3QE1 - chain A; structure by X-ray diffraction, 1.68 A resolution.

# Chain A
Name: Sorting nexin-27, G protein-activated inward rectifier potassium channel 3 chimera
Source organism: Rattus norvegicus
Notes: fragment: PDZ domain , GIRK-3 C-terminus
Reference sequence: chimeric construct of Q8K4V4, Q63511: residues 39-133 from Q8K4V4 (SNX27_RAT) positions 39-133 (same numbers); residues 201-206 from Q63511 positions 388-393 (UniProt number = residue number + 187)
Chain sequence (107 residues; row label = number of the first residue in the row; note: 99 numbers in that range are skipped by the numbering (no residue carries them; nothing is unmodelled there)):
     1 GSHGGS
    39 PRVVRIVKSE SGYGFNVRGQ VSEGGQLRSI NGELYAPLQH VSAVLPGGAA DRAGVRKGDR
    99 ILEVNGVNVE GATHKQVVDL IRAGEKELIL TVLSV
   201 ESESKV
Not modelled in the structure: 1-5
Construct notes: expression tag (1-6)
UniProt features mapped onto this chain:
  - modified residue (Phosphoserine): Ser49, Ser60
  - motif: Glu203 to Val206 (PDZ-binding)
From the paper describing this entry:
  - self-association interface (contacts with another copy of this molecule); pairs are residue here / residue on that copy: Tyr51-Val206 (backbone contact), Gly52-Val206 (backbone contact), Phe53-Val206 (hydrophobic contact), Val55-Val206 (hydrophobic contact), Arg66-Glu201, His112-Ser204 (hydrogen bond), Ile119-Val206 (hydrophobic contact)
  - mutagenesis - Y51L, R56E, R56E/R66E: abolished binding to GIRK3
  - specificity-determining residues: Arg56, Arg66
  - specificity-determining residues: Ile119 (proposed by the authors, not directly observed)
  - mutagenesis - R56E/R66E, R66E: increased binding to IRK1
  - mutagenesis - R66E: unchanged binding to GIRK3
  - mutagenesis - R56E/R66E/I119A: increased binding to WT IRK1

# Overview
The paper reports that Y51L, R56E and R56E/R66E abolish binding to GIRK3; specificity determinants Arg56,
Arg66 and Ile119; 5 substitutions were tested in all.
Chain A is Sorting nexin-27, G protein-activated inward rectifier potassium channel 3 chimera (Rattus
norvegicus); the structure, Crystal Structure of PDZ domain of sorting nexin 27 (SNX27) fused to the
C-terminal residues (ESESKV) ..., was determined by X-ray diffraction (same publication as 3QDO and 3QGL).
